Entry 7ND4 (electron microscopy, 3.60 A resolution); this record covers chains H and L of the 9 polymer chains in the assembly.

== Chain H ==
Name: COVOX-88 Fab heavy chain
From: Homo sapiens
Notes: antibody fragment or engineered binder
Amino-acid sequence (245 residues; each row starts with the number of its first residue; numbers below 1 keep their minus sign (Ile-12 is residue -12)):
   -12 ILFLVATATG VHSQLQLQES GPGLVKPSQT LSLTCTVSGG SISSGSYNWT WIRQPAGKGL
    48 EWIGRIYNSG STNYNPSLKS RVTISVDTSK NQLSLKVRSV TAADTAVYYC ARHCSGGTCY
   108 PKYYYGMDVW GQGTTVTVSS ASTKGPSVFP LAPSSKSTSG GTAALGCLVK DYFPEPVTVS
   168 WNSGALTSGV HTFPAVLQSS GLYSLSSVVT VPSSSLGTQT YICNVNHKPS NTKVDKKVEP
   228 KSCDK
Not modelled in the structure: -12 to 0, 129-232
Cystine bridges: Cys22-Cys97, Cys101-Cys106
Covalent attachments: glycan linked to Asn35
What the authors report for this chain:
  - post-translational modification sites: Asn35

== Chain L ==
Name: COVOX-88 Fab light chain
From: Homo sapiens
Notes: antibody fragment or engineered binder
Amino-acid sequence (229 residues; numbered -12 to 216; the number before each row is that of its first residue; numbers below 1 keep their minus sign (Ile-12 is residue -12)):
   -12 ILFLVATATG SWAQSALTQP PSVSEAPRQR VTISCSGSSS NIGNNAVNWY QQFPGKAPKL
    48 LIYYDDLLPS GVSDRFSGSK SGTSASLAIS GVQSEDEADY YCAAWDDSLN VVVFGGGTKL
   108 TVLGQPKANP TVTLFPPSSE ELQANKATLV CLISDFYPGA VTVAWKADSS PVKAGVETTT
   168 PSKQSNNKYA ASSYLSLTPE QWKSHRSYSC QVTHEGSTVE KTVAPTECS
Not modelled in the structure: -12 to 0, 114-216
Cystine bridges: Cys22-Cys89

== How chain H and chain L interact ==
Pairs across the interface (31; chain H residue first):
  Ile39(H) with Phe101(L), hydrophobic
  Gln41(H) with Gln39(L), hydrogen bond; Tyr88(L), hydrogen bond
  Lys45(H) with Tyr88(L)
  Leu47(H) with Phe101(L), hydrophobic
  Trp49(H) with Asn97(L); Val98(L), hydrophobic; Val99(L)
  Arg52(H) with Trp92(L); Val99(L)
  Asn62(H) with Val98(L)
  Pro63(H) with Leu96(L); Val98(L)
  Tyr96(H) with Gln39(L); Lys43(L); Ala44(L), hydrophobic
  His100(H) with Asn35(L)
  Lys109(H) with Tyr50(L)
  Tyr110(H) with Tyr50(L); Pro56(L); Ser57(L), hydrogen bond (side chain-backbone)
  Tyr111(H) with Tyr50(L); Tyr51(L)
  Tyr112(H) with Ala33(L), hydrophobic; Asn35(L), hydrogen bond (backbone-side chain); Tyr51(L), hydrophobic
  Met114(H) with Tyr37(L), hydrogen bond (backbone-side chain); Leu47(L)
  Trp117(H) with Tyr37(L), hydrophobic; Pro45(L)
  Gly118(H) with Ala44(L)
Also at the interface, not in a pair above, chain H (21 interface residues in all): Gly46, Tyr61, Gly113, Gln119

== Overview ==
21 residues of chain H face 19 of chain L across their interface; the contacts include 5 hydrogen bonds. Polar
pairs include Gln41(H)-Gln39(L), Gln41(H)-Tyr88(L) and Tyr110(H)-Ser57(L). From the paper: a modification site
at Asn35(H).
Here chain H is COVOX-88 Fab heavy chain and chain L is COVOX-88 Fab light chain, both from Homo sapiens.
Entry 7ND4 (EM structure of SARS-CoV-2 Spike glycoprotein in complex with COVOX-88 Fab) was determined by
electron microscopy, deposited together with 7BEH, 7BEJ, 7BEK, 7ND3, 7ND6 and 7ND7.
